6ZQZ - chain A; structure by X-ray diffraction, 1.88 A resolution.

[Chain A]
Molecule: cGMP-dependent 3', 5'-cyclic phosphodiesterase
Organism: Homo sapiens
Notes: EC 3.1.4.17
UniProt: O00408 (PDE2A_HUMAN); residue numbers follow UniProt; this construct covers 578-921
Chain sequence (353 residues; each row starts with the number of its first residue):
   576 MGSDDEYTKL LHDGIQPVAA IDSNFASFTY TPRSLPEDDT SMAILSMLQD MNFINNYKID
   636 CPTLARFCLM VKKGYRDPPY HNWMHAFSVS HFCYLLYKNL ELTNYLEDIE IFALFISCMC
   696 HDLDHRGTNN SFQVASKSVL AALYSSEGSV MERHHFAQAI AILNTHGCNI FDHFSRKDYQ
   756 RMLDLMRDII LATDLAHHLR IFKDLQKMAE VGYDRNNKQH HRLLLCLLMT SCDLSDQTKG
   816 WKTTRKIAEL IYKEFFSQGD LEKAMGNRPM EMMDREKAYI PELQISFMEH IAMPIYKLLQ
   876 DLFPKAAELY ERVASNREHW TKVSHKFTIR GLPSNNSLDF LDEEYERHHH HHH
Disordered / not traced: 576-578, 918-928
Construct notes: initiating methionine (576); expression tag (577, 922-928)
Ion coordination: Zn2+: His-660, His-696, Asp-697, Asp-808; Mg2+ near Asp-697 (its only coordinating residue here)
Ligand contacts: QOQ (5-[bis(fluoranyl)methyl]-7-[(3S)-1-[(2-chloranyl-6-methyl-pyridin-4-yl)methyl]piperidin-3-yl]-[1,2,4]triazolo[1,5-a]pyrimidine): Tyr-655, His-656, Leu-770, Asp-808, Leu-809, Ser-810, Asp-811, Gln-812, Ile-822, Ile-826, Tyr-827, Phe-830, Met-847, Leu-858, Gln-859, Phe-862, Ile-866

[In short]
Ligands of chain A: compound QOQ. His-660, His-696, Asp-697 and Asp-808 coordinate Zn2+.
Chain A is cGMP-dependent 3', 5'-cyclic phosphodiesterase (Homo sapiens); the structure,
[1,2,4]Triazolo[1,5-a]pyrimidine Phosphodiesterase 2 Inhibitors, was determined by X-ray diffraction (same
publication as 6ZND).
